PDB entry 6J28 | X-ray diffraction, 1.90 A resolution | chains A and C

== Chain A (and C) ==
Protein: N(4)-bis(aminopropyl)spermidine synthase
Source organism: Thermus thermophilus (strain HB27 / ATCC BAA-163 / DSM 7039)
Notes: EC 2.5.1.128; engineered mutation(s): C-term mutation; chain C of this document is another copy of the same molecule, construct and numbering; everything in this record applies to it too
UniProtKB: Q72L89 (Q72L89_THET2); residue numbers follow UniProt; this construct covers 2-354
Amino-acid sequence (375 residues; row label = number of the first residue in the row; numbers below 1 keep their minus sign (Met-20 is residue -20)):
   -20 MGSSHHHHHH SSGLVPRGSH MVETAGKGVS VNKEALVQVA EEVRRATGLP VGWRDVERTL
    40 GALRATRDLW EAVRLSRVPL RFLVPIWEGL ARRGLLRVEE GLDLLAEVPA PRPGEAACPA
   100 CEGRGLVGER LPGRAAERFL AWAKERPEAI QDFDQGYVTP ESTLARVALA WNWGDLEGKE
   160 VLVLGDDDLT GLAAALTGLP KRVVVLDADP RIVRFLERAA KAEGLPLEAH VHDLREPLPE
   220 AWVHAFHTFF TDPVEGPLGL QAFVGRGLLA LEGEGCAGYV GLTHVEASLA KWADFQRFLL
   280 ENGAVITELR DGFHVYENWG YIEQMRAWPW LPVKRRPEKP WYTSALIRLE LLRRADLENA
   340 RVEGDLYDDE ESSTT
Disordered / not traced: -20 to 9
Sequence notes: expression tag (-20 to -1); insertion (1)
Bound ions: Fe ion: Cys97, Cys100 (shared with Cys97(C), Cys100(C) of chain C)
Small-molecule neighbours:
  - 5'-deoxy-5'-methylthioadenosine (MTA): Phe132, Asp133, Gln134, Gly164, Asp165, Asp166, Asp186, Ala187, Asp188, Ile191, His211, Asp212, Leu213, Arg214, Asp231, Pro232, Val233, Phe242, Leu345, Tyr346
  - N,N-bis(3-aminopropyl)butane-1,4-diamine (N4P): Asp133, Gln134, Gly135, Tyr136, Asp166, Asp167, Asp231, Pro232, Val233, Glu234, Thr262, Glu265, Tyr295, Trp298, Tyr300, Tyr321, Thr353

== Chain A / chain C interface ==
Residue-residue contacts (130; chain A residue first):
  Gly31(A) - Glu253(C)
  Trp32(A) - Glu253(C)  hydrogen bond (side chain-backbone)
  Arg33(A) - Trp152(C)  hydrogen bond (side chain-backbone)
  Arg33(A) - Gly153(C)  hydrogen bond (side chain-backbone)
  Arg33(A) - Asp154(C)  salt bridge
  Arg33(A) - Gly254(C)  hydrogen bond (side chain-backbone)
  Arg33(A) - Arg327(C)
  Arg33(A) - Glu329(C)  salt bridge
  Glu36(A) - Lys158(C)  salt bridge
  Arg37(A) - Glu329(C)  salt bridge
  Arg43(A) - Glu156(C)  salt bridge
  Arg56(A) - Asn151(C)  hydrogen bond (side chain-backbone)
  Arg56(A) - Trp152(C)
  Pro90(A) - Gly153(C)
  Pro90(A) - Glu156(C)
  Arg91(A) - Glu156(C)  hydrogen bond (backbone-side chain)
  Gly93(A) - Trp150(C)
  Gly93(A) - Asn151(C)  hydrogen bond (backbone-side chain)
  Glu94(A) - Arg109(C)  hydrogen bond (backbone-side chain)
  Glu94(A) - Trp150(C)
  Glu94(A) - Asn151(C)
  Ala95(A) - Leu105(C)
  Ala95(A) - Val106(C)  hydrogen bond (backbone-backbone)
  Ala95(A) - Arg109(C)
  Ala95(A) - Ala147(C)  hydrophobic
  Ala95(A) - Trp150(C)  hydrophobic
  Ala95(A) - Asn151(C)
  Ala96(A) - Gly104(C)
  Ala96(A) - Arg109(C)  hydrogen bond (backbone-side chain)
  Ala96(A) - Asn151(C)
  Cys97(A) - Ala99(C)  hydrophobic
  Cys97(A) - Cys100(C)  hydrophobic
  Cys97(A) - Gly104(C)  hydrogen bond (backbone-backbone)
  Cys97(A) - Val106(C)  hydrophobic
  Pro98(A) - Arg109(C)
  Ala99(A) - Ala99(C)  hydrophobic
  Cys100(A) - Cys97(C)  hydrophobic
  Cys100(A) - Cys100(C)  hydrophobic
  Gly102(A) - Gly104(C)
  Gly102(A) - Arg289(C)  hydrogen bond (backbone-side chain)
  Arg103(A) - Arg289(C)
  Gly104(A) - Ala96(C)
  Gly104(A) - Cys97(C)  hydrogen bond (backbone-backbone)
  Gly104(A) - Gly102(C)
  Gly104(A) - Gly104(C)
  Leu105(A) - Ala95(C)
  Val106(A) - Ala95(C)  hydrogen bond (backbone-backbone)
  Val106(A) - Cys97(C)  hydrophobic
  Arg109(A) - Glu94(C)
  Arg109(A) - Ala95(C)
  Arg109(A) - Ala96(C)
  Arg109(A) - Pro98(C)
  Ala147(A) - Ala95(C)  hydrophobic
  Trp150(A) - Gly93(C)  hydrogen bond (backbone-backbone)
  Trp150(A) - Glu94(C)
  Trp150(A) - Ala95(C)  hydrophobic
  Asn151(A) - Arg56(C)  hydrogen bond (backbone-side chain)
  Asn151(A) - Gly93(C)
  Asn151(A) - Glu94(C)  hydrogen bond (side chain-backbone)
  Asn151(A) - Ala95(C)  hydrogen bond (side chain-backbone)
  Asn151(A) - Ala96(C)
  Trp152(A) - Arg33(C)  hydrogen bond (backbone-side chain)
  Trp152(A) - Arg37(C)
  Trp152(A) - Arg56(C)
  Trp152(A) - His263(C)
  Trp152(A) - Asp290(C)
  Gly153(A) - Arg33(C)  hydrogen bond (backbone-side chain)
  Gly153(A) - Pro90(C)
  Asp154(A) - Arg33(C)  salt bridge
  Glu156(A) - Arg43(C)  salt bridge
  Glu156(A) - Pro90(C)
  Glu156(A) - Arg91(C)  hydrogen bond (side chain-backbone)
  Lys158(A) - Glu36(C)  salt bridge
  Lys158(A) - Pro90(C)
  Glu253(A) - Gly31(C)
  Glu253(A) - Trp32(C)  hydrogen bond (backbone-side chain)
  Gly254(A) - Trp32(C)
  Gly254(A) - Arg33(C)  hydrogen bond (backbone-side chain)
  His263(A) - Trp152(C)
  Leu268(A) - Val284(C)
  Leu268(A) - Thr286(C)
  Leu268(A) - Glu329(C)
  Leu268(A) - Leu331(C)  hydrophobic
  Ala269(A) - Leu331(C)  hydrophobic
  Trp271(A) - Val284(C)  hydrophobic
  Trp271(A) - Ile285(C)
  Trp271(A) - Thr286(C)
  Ala272(A) - Val284(C)
  Ala272(A) - Leu331(C)  hydrophobic
  Gln275(A) - Leu279(C)
  Gln275(A) - Val284(C)
  Gln275(A) - Ile285(C)  hydrogen bond (side chain-backbone)
  Arg276(A) - Leu279(C)
  Leu279(A) - Ala272(C)
  Leu279(A) - Gln275(C)
  Leu279(A) - Arg276(C)
  Leu279(A) - Leu279(C)  hydrophobic
  Val284(A) - Leu268(C)
  Val284(A) - Trp271(C)
  Val284(A) - Ala272(C)
  Val284(A) - Gln275(C)
  Ile285(A) - Trp271(C)
  Ile285(A) - Gln275(C)  hydrogen bond (backbone-side chain)
  Ile285(A) - Leu288(C)
  Thr286(A) - Leu288(C)
  Thr286(A) - Asp290(C)
  Glu287(A) - Leu288(C)
  Glu287(A) - Arg289(C)
  Glu287(A) - Asp290(C)  hydrogen bond (side chain-backbone)
  Leu288(A) - Ile285(C)
  Leu288(A) - Thr286(C)
  Leu288(A) - Glu287(C)
  Leu288(A) - Leu288(C)  hydrogen bond (backbone-backbone)
  Arg289(A) - Gly102(C)  hydrogen bond (side chain-backbone)
  Arg289(A) - Arg103(C)
  Arg289(A) - Glu287(C)
  Arg289(A) - Arg289(C)
  Arg289(A) - Asp290(C)  hydrogen bond (side chain-backbone)
  Asp290(A) - Trp152(C)
  Asp290(A) - Thr286(C)
  Asp290(A) - Glu287(C)  hydrogen bond (backbone-side chain)
  Asp290(A) - Arg289(C)  hydrogen bond (backbone-side chain)
  Arg327(A) - Arg33(C)
  Arg327(A) - Arg37(C)
  Glu329(A) - Arg33(C)
  Glu329(A) - Arg37(C)  salt bridge
  Glu329(A) - Leu268(C)
  Leu331(A) - Leu268(C)  hydrophobic
  Leu331(A) - Ala269(C)  hydrophobic
  Leu331(A) - Ala272(C)  hydrophobic
Other interface residues (no listed pair), chain A (54 interface residues in all): Ala89, Glu251, Ala256
Other interface residues (no listed pair), chain C (53 interface residues in all): Lys12, Pro92

== Overview ==
54 residues of chain A and 53 residues of chain C are in contact, with 31 hydrogen bonds and 9 salt bridges.
Among the polar pairs are Arg33(A)-Asp154(C), Arg33(A)-Glu329(C) and Glu36(A)-Lys158(C). Chain A binds
N,N-bis(3-aminopropyl)butane-1,4-diamine and 5'-deoxy-5'-methylthioadenosine.
Chain A and chain C are both N(4)-bis(aminopropyl)spermidine synthase (Thermus thermophilus (strain HB27 /
ATCC BAA-163 / DSM 7039)); the structure, Crystal structure of the branched-chain polyamine synthase C9 mutein
from Thermus thermophilus (Tth-BpsA C9) in complex ..., was determined by X-ray diffraction, deposited
together with 6J27.
